7DM2 - chains A and H of the 3 polymer chains in the assembly; structure by X-ray diffraction, 2.40 A resolution.

Chain A:
Name: Phosphate-binding protein PstS 1
From: Mycobacterium tuberculosis H37Rv
UniProtKB: P9WGU1 (PSTS1_MYCTU); residues 2-351 here correspond to UniProt positions 25-374 (UniProt number = residue number + 23)
Amino-acid sequence (359 residues; numbered 1 to 359; the number before each row is that of its first residue):
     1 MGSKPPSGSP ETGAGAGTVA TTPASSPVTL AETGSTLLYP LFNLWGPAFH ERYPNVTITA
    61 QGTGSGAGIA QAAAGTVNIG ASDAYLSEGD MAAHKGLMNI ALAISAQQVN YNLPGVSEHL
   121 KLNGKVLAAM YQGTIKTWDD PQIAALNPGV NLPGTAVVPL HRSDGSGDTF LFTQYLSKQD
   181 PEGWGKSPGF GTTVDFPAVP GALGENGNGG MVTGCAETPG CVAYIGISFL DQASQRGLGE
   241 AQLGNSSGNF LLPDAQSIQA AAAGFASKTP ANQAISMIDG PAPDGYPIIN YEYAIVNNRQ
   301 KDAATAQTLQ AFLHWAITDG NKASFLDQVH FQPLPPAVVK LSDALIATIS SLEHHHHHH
Disordered / not traced: 1-17, 352-359
Differences from the reference sequence: expression tag (1, 352-359)
Swiss-Prot annotation at these positions:
  - binding site (phosphate): S35 to L37, S65, D83, R162 to D168
Reported in the primary citation:
  - mutagenesis - S246G, K268E, D279A: unchanged binding to p4-36

Chain H:
Name: heavy chain
From: Homo sapiens
Amino-acid sequence (230 residues; row label = number of the first residue in the row):
     1 EVQLVESGGG LVKPGGSLRL SCAASGFTFS SHRMHWVRQA PGKGLEWVSS IISSRTYIYY
    61 ADSVKGRFTI SRDNSGNSLF LQMNSLRVED TAVYYCARGD YYYDGVASDP HFDNWGQGTL
   121 VTVSSASTKG PSVFPLAPSS KSTSGGTAAL GCLVKDYFPE PVTVSWNSGA LTSGVHTFPA
   181 VLQSSGLYSL SSVVTVPSSS LGTQTYICNV NHKPSNTKVD KRVEPKSCDK
Disordered / not traced: 141-144, 198-201, 226-230
Disulfides: C22-C96, C152-C208

Interface between chain A and chain H:
Residue-residue contacts - 19 pairs, chain A then chain H:
  Y85(A) - Y103(H)  hydrogen bond (side chain-backbone)
  Y85(A) - D104(H)
  E88(A) - S53(H)  hydrogen bond
  E88(A) - R55(H)  salt bridge
  E88(A) - Y102(H)  hydrogen bond
  Q174(A) - Y103(H)
  S177(A) - Y103(H)  hydrogen bond (backbone-side chain)
  K178(A) - Y103(H)
  F190(A) - Y101(H)  hydrophobic
  F190(A) - Y102(H)
  F190(A) - Y103(H)  hydrophobic
  K268(A) - V106(H)
  P270(A) - Y57(H)
  P270(A) - V106(H)  hydrophobic
  A271(A) - Y57(H)  hydrogen bond (backbone-side chain)
  A274(A) - V106(H)
  I275(A) - D104(H)
  I275(A) - V106(H)  hydrophobic
  S276(A) - D104(H)  hydrogen bond (backbone-side chain)
Interface residues without a listed pair, chain A (13 interface residues in all): G185
Interface residues without a listed pair, chain H (10 interface residues in all): I52, T56
The authors on this interface:
  - specific contacts: E88(A)-R55(H) (salt bridge)
  - epitope / paratope residues, chain A: E88(A), S177(A), P270(A), A271(A), I275(A), S276(A)
  - epitope / paratope residues, chain H: R55(H)

In short:
Chain A and chain H form an interface of 13 and 10 residues respectively; the contacts include 6 hydrogen
bonds and 1 salt bridge. Polar pairs include E88(A)-R55(H), Y85(A)-Y103(H) and E88(A)-S53(H). The paper
describes a salt bridge between E88(A) and R55(H). From the paper: S246G, K268E and D279A of chain A leave
binding to p4-36 unchanged; epitope/paratope residues E88(A), S177(A) and R55(H) among others.
Here chain A is Phosphate-binding protein PstS 1 (Mycobacterium tuberculosis H37Rv) and chain H is heavy chain
(Homo sapiens). Entry 7DM2 (crystal structure of the M. tuberculosis phosphate ABC transport receptor PstS-1
in complex with Fab p4-170) was determined by X-ray diffraction.
